Entry 6HW8 (X-ray diffraction, 2.80 A resolution); this record covers chains L and V of the 28 polymer chains in the assembly.

== Chain L ==
Protein: Proteasome subunit beta type-6
From: Saccharomyces cerevisiae (strain ATCC 204508 / S288c)
Notes: EC 3.4.25.1
UniProtKB: P23724 (PSB6_YEAST); residues 1-222 here correspond to UniProt positions 20-241 (UniProt number = residue number + 19)
Chain sequence (222 residues; each row starts with the number of its first residue):
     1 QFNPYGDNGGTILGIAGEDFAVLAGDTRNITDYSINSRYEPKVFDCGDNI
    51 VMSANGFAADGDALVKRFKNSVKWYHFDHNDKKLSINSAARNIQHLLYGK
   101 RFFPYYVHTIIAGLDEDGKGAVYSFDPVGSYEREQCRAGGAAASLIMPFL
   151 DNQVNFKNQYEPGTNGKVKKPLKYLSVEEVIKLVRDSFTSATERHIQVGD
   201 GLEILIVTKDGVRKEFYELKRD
Ion coordination: Mg2+: D222 (shared with I163(V), D166(V) of chain V)
Small-molecule neighbours: GT8 ((2S)-N-[(3S,4R)-1-cyclohexyl-5-methyl-4,5-bis(oxidanyl)hexan-3-yl]-3-(4-methoxyphenyl)-2-[[(2S)-2-(2-morpholin-4-ylethanoylamino)propanoyl]amino]propanamide): R101, D126, P127, V128

== Chain V ==
Protein: Proteasome subunit beta type-2
From: Saccharomyces cerevisiae (strain ATCC 204508 / S288c)
Notes: EC 3.4.25.1
UniProtKB: P25043 (PSB2_YEAST); residues 1-232 here correspond to UniProt positions 30-261 (UniProt number = residue number + 29)
Chain sequence (232 residues; row label = number of the first residue in the row):
     1 TTIVGVKFNNGVVIAADTRSTQGPIVADKNCAKLHRISPKIWCAGAGTAA
    51 DTEAVTQLIGSNIELHSLYTSREPRVVSALQMLKQHLFKYQGHIGAYLIV
   101 AGVDPTGSHLFSIHAHGSTDVGYYLSLGSGSLAAMAVLESHWKQDLTKEE
   151 AIKLASDAIQAGIWNDLGSGSNVDVCVMEIGKDAEYLRNYLTPNVREEKQ
   201 KSYKFPRGTTAVLKESIVNICDIQEEQVDITA
Disordered / not traced: 223-232
Covalently attached groups: compound GT8 linked to T1
Ion coordination: Mg2+: I163, D166 (shared with D222(L) of chain L)
Small-molecule neighbours: GT8 ((2S)-N-[(3S,4R)-1-cyclohexyl-5-methyl-4,5-bis(oxidanyl)hexan-3-yl]-3-(4-methoxyphenyl)-2-[[(2S)-2-(2-morpholin-4-ylethanoylamino)propanoyl]amino]propanamide): R19, S20, T21, Q22, C31, A32, K33, H35, G45, A46, G47, T48, A49, T52, E53, S129, G168, S169
Curated features (UniProtKB/Swiss-Prot):
  - active site: T1 (Nucleophile)

== How chain L and chain V interact ==
Pairs across the interface (59):
  R28(L) - L167(V)
  I30(L) - L167(V)  hydrophobic
  D32(L) - L167(V)
  Y33(L) - N165(V)
  Y33(L) - D166(V)
  Y33(L) - L167(V)  hydrogen bond (backbone-backbone)
  Y33(L) - G168(V)
  I35(L) - W164(V)
  I35(L) - L167(V)  hydrophobic
  R38(L) - W164(V)  hydrogen bond (side chain-backbone)
  R38(L) - N165(V)
  L145(L) - I25(V)  hydrophobic
  F149(L) - Y203(V)
  N152(L) - F205(V)
  Q153(L) - Y203(V)
  Q153(L) - F205(V)
  Q159(L) - F205(V)
  Q159(L) - T209(V)
  Y160(L) - T209(V)  hydrogen bond (backbone-backbone)
  Y160(L) - A211(V)  hydrophobic
  P162(L) - R207(V)
  P162(L) - G208(V)
  G166(L) - A211(V)
  E179(L) - K201(V)
  K182(L) - Q200(V)
  L183(L) - Y203(V)
  R185(L) - E197(V)  salt bridge
  R185(L) - Q200(V)
  D186(L) - K199(V)
  D186(L) - Q200(V)  hydrogen bond (side chain-backbone)
  D186(L) - K201(V)  hydrogen bond (side chain-backbone)
  D186(L) - Y203(V)  hydrogen bond
  T189(L) - R196(V)  hydrogen bond
  T189(L) - E197(V)
  S190(L) - R196(V)  hydrogen bond
  E193(L) - V26(V)
  E193(L) - K29(V)  salt bridge
  E193(L) - R196(V)
  R194(L) - P24(V)
  R194(L) - I25(V)
  R194(L) - V26(V)  hydrogen bond (backbone-backbone)
  R194(L) - A27(V)  hydrogen bond (side chain-backbone)
  R194(L) - K29(V)
  H195(L) - P24(V)
  H195(L) - I25(V)
  I196(L) - R19(V)
  I196(L) - P24(V)  hydrogen bond (backbone-backbone)
  I196(L) - V26(V)  hydrophobic
  I196(L) - L167(V)
  K220(L) - N194(V)  hydrogen bond (side chain-backbone)
  R221(L) - W164(V)
  D222(L) - R19(V)  salt bridge
  D222(L) - I163(V)
  D222(L) - W164(V)
  D222(L) - D166(V)
  D222(L) - S169(V)
  D222(L) - G170(V)
  D222(L) - S171(V)  hydrogen bond (side chain-backbone)
  D222(L) - N194(V)
Also at the interface, not in a pair above, chain L (32 interface residues in all): S34, N158, E161, E218
Also at the interface, not in a pair above, chain V (33 interface residues in all): T21, G23, D28, S129, V195, P206

== Overview ==
32 residues of chain L and 33 residues of chain V are in contact; the contacts include 13 hydrogen bonds and 3
salt bridges. Polar pairs include R185(L)-E197(V), E193(L)-K29(V) and D222(L)-R19(V). Bound to chain L:
compound GT8. Compound GT8 is covalently linked to T1(V).
Here chain L is Proteasome subunit beta type-6 and chain V is Proteasome subunit beta type-2, both from
Saccharomyces cerevisiae (strain ATCC 204508 / S288c). Entry 6HW8 (Yeast 20S proteasome in complex with 39)
was determined by X-ray diffraction, deposited together with 6HTB, 6HTC, 6HTD, 6HTP, 6HTR, 6HUB and 30 further
entries.
